1MCH - chains A and B of the 3 polymer chains in the assembly; structure by X-ray diffraction, 2.70 A resolution.

Chain A (and B):
Molecule: Immunoglobulin lambda dimer mcg (light chain)
Organism: Homo sapiens
Notes: chain B of this document is another copy of the same molecule, construct and numbering; everything in this record applies to it too
Sequence (216 residues; numbered 1 to 216; the number before each row is that of its first residue):
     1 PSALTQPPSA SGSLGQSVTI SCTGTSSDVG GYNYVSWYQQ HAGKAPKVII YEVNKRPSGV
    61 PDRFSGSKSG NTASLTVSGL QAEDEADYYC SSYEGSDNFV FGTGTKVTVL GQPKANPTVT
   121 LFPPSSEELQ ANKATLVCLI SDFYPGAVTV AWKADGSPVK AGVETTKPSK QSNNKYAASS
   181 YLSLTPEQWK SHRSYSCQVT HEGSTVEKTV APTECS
Differences from the reference sequence: conflict Ile20 (Phe39 in S14675), Thr23 (Ser42 in S14675), Val29 (Ile48 in S14675), 19 further conflict positions vs the reference (S14675) not listed
Cystine bridges: Cys22-Cys90, Cys138-Cys197

Chain A / chain B interface:
Pairs across the interface - 59 pairs, chain A then chain B:
  Gln40(A) with Gln40(B); Tyr89(B)
  Ala42(A) with Lys167(B)
  Gly43(A) with Lys167(B)
  Ala45(A) with Gly102(B)
  Pro46(A) with Tyr89(B), hydrophobic; Phe101(B); Gly102(B)
  Val48(A) with Phe101(B), hydrophobic
  Tyr51(A) with Asp97(B); Phe99(B), hydrophobic
  Arg56(A) with Asp97(B)
  Pro57(A) with Asp97(B)
  Ser58(A) with Pro1(B); Asn98(B), hydrogen bond
  Tyr89(A) with Gln40(B), hydrogen bond
  Asp97(A) with Tyr51(B), hydrogen bond
  Asn98(A) with Ser58(B), hydrogen bond
  Phe101(A) with Pro46(B); Val48(B), hydrophobic
  Gly102(A) with Ala45(B)
  Thr120(A) with Glu128(B)
  Phe122(A) with Phe122(B), hydrophobic; Pro123(B); Glu128(B); Thr135(B); Val137(B), hydrophobic
  Pro123(A) with Phe122(B)
  Ser125(A) with Leu121(B)
  Glu127(A) with Leu121(B); Lys208(B), salt bridge; Val210(B)
  Glu128(A) with Thr120(B)
  Thr135(A) with Phe122(B)
  Val137(A) with Phe122(B), hydrophobic; Val137(B), hydrophobic; Leu139(B), hydrophobic
  Leu139(A) with Val137(B), hydrophobic; Tyr181(B), hydrophobic
  Ser141(A) with Tyr181(B), hydrogen bond
  Glu164(A) with Gln171(B), hydrogen bond; Ser172(B); Asn173(B), hydrogen bond
  Thr166(A) with Ser169(B); Ala177(B)
  Lys167(A) with Ser169(B)
  Ser169(A) with Thr166(B); Lys167(B)
  Gln171(A) with Glu164(B); Tyr181(B), hydrogen bond
  Ala177(A) with Thr166(B)
  Ser179(A) with Ser179(B), hydrogen bond
  Tyr181(A) with Leu139(B), hydrophobic; Ser141(B); Asp142(B), hydrogen bond; Gln171(B), hydrogen bond
  Glu214(A) with Ser126(B), hydrogen bond; Cys215(B), hydrogen bond
  Cys215(A) with Cys215(B), disulfide
Interface residues without a listed pair, chain A (47 interface residues in all): Lys44, Lys47, Lys55, Phe99, Gly104, Thr118, Leu121, Leu136, Asp142, Thr165, Lys170, Ala178
Interface residues without a listed pair, chain B (48 interface residues in all): Tyr38, Gly43, Lys44, Pro57, Ser96, Thr103, Pro124, Ser125, Lys133, Thr165, Thr209
Inter-chain disulfides: Cys215(A)-Cys215(B)

In short:
47 residues of chain A and 48 residues of chain B are in contact, with 1 disulfide bond, 13 hydrogen bonds and
1 salt bridge. Polar contacts include Glu127(A)-Lys208(B), Ser58(A)-Asn98(B) and Tyr89(A)-Gln40(B).
Chain A and chain B are both Immunoglobulin lambda dimer mcg (light chain) (Homo sapiens); the structure,
Principles and pitfalls in designing site directed peptide ligands, was determined by X-ray diffraction (same
publication as 1MCB, 1MCC, 1MCD, 1MCE, 1MCF, 1MCI and 4 further entries).
